PDB entry 7V68 | electron microscopy, 3.40 A resolution | chains A and R of the 5 polymer chains in the assembly

Chain A:
Molecule: Guanine nucleotide-binding protein G(i) subunit alpha-1
Organism: Homo sapiens
UniProt: P63096 (GNAI1_HUMAN); numbering as in UniProt (aligned over 1-354)
Sequence (356 residues; row label = number of the first residue in the row; numbers below 1 keep their minus sign (Gly-1 is residue -1)):
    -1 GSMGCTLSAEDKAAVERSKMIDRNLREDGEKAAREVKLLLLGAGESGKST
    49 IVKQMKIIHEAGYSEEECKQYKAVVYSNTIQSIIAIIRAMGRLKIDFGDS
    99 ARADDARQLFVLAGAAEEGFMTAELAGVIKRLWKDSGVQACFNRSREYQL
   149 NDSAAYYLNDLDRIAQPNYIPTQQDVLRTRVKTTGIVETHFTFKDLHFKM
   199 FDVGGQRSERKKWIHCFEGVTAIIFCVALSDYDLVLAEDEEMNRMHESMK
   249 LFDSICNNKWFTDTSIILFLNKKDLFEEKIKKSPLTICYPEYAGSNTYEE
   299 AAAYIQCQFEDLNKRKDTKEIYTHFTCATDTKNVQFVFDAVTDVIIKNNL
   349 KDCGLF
Unresolved in the structure: -1 to 2, 55-181, 233-239
Differences from the reference sequence: expression tag (-1 to 0)
Curated features (UniProtKB/Swiss-Prot):
  - region: Lys35 to Thr48 (G1 motif), Asp173 to Thr181 (G2 motif), Phe196 to Arg205 (G3 motif), Ile265 to Asp272 (G4 motif), Thr324 to Thr329 (G5 motif)
  - binding site (GTP): Glu43 to Thr48, Ser151, Leu175 to Thr181, Asp200 to Gln204, Asn269 to Asp272, Ala326
  - binding site (Mg(2+)): Ser47, Thr181
  - modified residue: Arg178 (ADP-ribosylarginine), Gln204 (Deamidated glutamine), Cys351 (ADP-ribosylcysteine)
  - lipidation: Gly2 (N-myristoyl glycine), Cys3 (S-palmitoyl cysteine)
  - natural variant: Gly40 (G40C: In NEDHISB; G40R: In NEDHISB), Gly45 (G45D: In NEDHISB), Thr48 (T48I: In NEDHISB; T48K: In NEDHISB), Gln52 (Q52P: In NEDHISB), Ser75 (deletion: In NEDHISB; uncertain significance), Gln172 (deletion: In NEDHISB), Asp173 (D173V: In NEDHISB), Glu186 to Phe189 (deletion: In NEDHISB; uncertain significance), Cys224 (C224Y: In NEDHISB), Lys270 (K270N: In NEDHISB; K270R: In NEDHISB), Asp272 (D272G: In NEDHISB), Ala326 (A326P: In NEDHISB), 1 further natural variant entry in UniProt
  - mutagenesis: Gly42 (G42R: Abolishes switch to an activated conformation and dissociation from beta and gamma subunits upon GTP binding. Abolishes interaction with RGS family members), Glu116 (E116L: Enhances interaction (inactive GDP-bound) with RGS14), Gln147 (Q147L: Enhances interaction (inactive GDP-bound) with RGS14), Glu245 (E245L: Enhances interaction (inactive GDP-bound) with RGS14)

Chain R:
Molecule: Muscarinic acetylcholine receptor M4
Organism: Homo sapiens
UniProt: P08173 (ACM4_HUMAN); numbering as in UniProt; present here: 1-224, 358-479
Sequence (346 residues; numbered 1 to 479; 133 numbers in that range are skipped by the numbering (no residue carries them; nothing is unmodelled there); the number before each row is that of its first residue):
     1 MANFTPVNGSSGNQSVRLVTSSSHNRYETVEMVFIATVTGSLSLVTVVGN
    51 ILVMLSIKVNRQLQTVNNYFLFSLACADLIIGAFSMNLYTVYIIKGYWPL
   101 GAVVCDLWLALDYVVSNASVMNLLIISFDRYFCVTKPLTYPARRTTKMAG
   151 LMIAAAWVLSFVLWAPAILFWQFVVGKRTVPDNQCFIQFLSNPAVTFGTA
   201 IAAFYLPVVIMTVLYIHISLASRS
   358 RVHKHRPEGPKEKKAVARKFASIARNQVRKKRQMAARERKVTRTIFAILL
   408 AFILTWTPYNVMVLVNTFCQSCIPDTVWSIGYWLCYVNSTINPACYALCN
   458 ATFKKTFRHLLLCQYRNIGTAR
Unresolved in the structure: 1-28, 358-390, 472-479
Curated features (UniProtKB/Swiss-Prot):
  - modified residue (Phosphothreonine): Thr459, Thr463, Thr477
  - glycosylation (N-linked (GlcNAc...) asparagine): Asn8, Asn13
Disulfides: Cys105-Cys185, Cys426-Cys429
Ligand contacts:
  - 2CU (3-amino-5-chloro-N-cyclopropyl-4-methyl-6-[2-(4-methylpiperazin-1-yl)-2-oxoethoxy]thieno[2,3-b]pyridine-2-carboxamide): Tyr89, Tyr92, Gly96, Phe186, Ile187, Leu190, Ser191, Asn423, Cys426, Gln427, Asp432, Thr433, Trp435, Ser436, Tyr439
  - Iperoxo (IXO; 4-(4,5-dihydro-1,2-oxazol-3-yloxy)-N,N,N-trimethylbut-2-yn-1-aminium): Asp112, Tyr113, Ser116, Asn117, Val120, Trp164, Ala203, Phe204, Trp413, Tyr416, Asn417, Tyr439, Cys442, Tyr443
Reported in the primary citation:
  - binding site for Iperoxo: Asp112, Tyr113, Tyr416, Asn417, Tyr439
  - binding site for 2CU: Phe186, Trp435
  - conformationally variable residues (helix shift, side-chain flip): Val120, Arg130, Phe186, Pro207, Ala393, Phe409, Trp413, Trp435
  - contacts within the chain: Arg130-Tyr453
  - mutagenesis - D432A: unchanged signaling in response to Iperoxo
  - mutagenesis - D432A: unchanged signaling in response to ACh
  - mutagenesis - Y439A (1000-fold): decreased signaling in response to Iperoxo
  - mutagenesis - Y439A (1000-fold): decreased signaling in response to ACh
  - mutagenesis - Y439A (1000-fold): decreased signaling in response to iperoxo
  - mutagenesis - D432A: unchanged signaling in response to iperoxo
  - mutagenesis - D432A: unchanged signaling in response to LY2119620

Chain A / chain R interface:
Contacting residue pairs - 22 pairs, chain A then chain R:
  Leu194(A) - Leu138(R)  hydrophobic
  Phe336(A) - Leu138(R)  hydrophobic
  Thr340(A) - Leu138(R)
  Ile344(A) - Val134(R)
  Ile344(A) - Pro137(R)  hydrophobic
  Lys345(A) - Arg394(R)
  Asn347(A) - Pro137(R)
  Leu348(A) - Val134(R)  hydrophobic
  Lys349(A) - Asn457(R)
  Asp350(A) - Asn457(R)  hydrogen bond (backbone-side chain)
  Cys351(A) - Asn67(R)
  Cys351(A) - Arg130(R)  hydrogen bond (backbone-side chain)
  Cys351(A) - Cys133(R)  hydrophobic
  Gly352(A) - Cys456(R)
  Leu353(A) - Arg130(R)
  Leu353(A) - Ile218(R)  hydrophobic
  Leu353(A) - Thr401(R)
  Leu353(A) - Ile402(R)  hydrophobic
  Phe354(A) - Lys397(R)
  Phe354(A) - Val398(R)  hydrophobic
  Phe354(A) - Thr401(R)
  Phe354(A) - Cys456(R)
Other interface residues (no listed pair), chain A (17 interface residues in all): Arg32, Tyr320, Asp341, Ile343
Other interface residues (no listed pair), chain R (17 interface residues in all): Ala142, Ser222, Met391
Interface features reported in the paper:
  - specific contacts: Val398(R)-Leu353(A) (hydrophobic contact), Val398(R)-Leu348(A) (hydrophobic contact)

Summary:
Chain A and chain R each contribute 17 residues to their interface; the contacts include 2 hydrogen bonds.
Among the polar pairs are Asp350(A)-Asn457(R) and Cys351(A)-Arg130(R). The authors report hydrophobic contacts
between Val398(R) and Leu353(A) and Val398(R) and Leu348(A). The paper reports a binding site for Iperoxo at
Asp112(R), Tyr113(R) and Tyr416(R) among others; Y439A of chain R reduces signaling in response to Iperoxo.
Here chain A is Guanine nucleotide-binding protein G(i) subunit alpha-1 and chain R is Muscarinic
acetylcholine receptor M4, both from Homo sapiens. Entry 7V68 (An Agonist and PAM-bound Class A GPCR with Gi
protein complex structure) was determined by electron microscopy together with 7V69 and 7V6A from the same
study.
